Entry 8A8U (electron microscopy, 3.62 A resolution); this record covers chains B and C of the 7 polymer chains in the assembly.

# Chain B (and C)
Name: ATP-dependent Clp protease ATP-binding subunit ClpC1
Source organism: Mycobacterium tuberculosis
Notes: EC 3.4.-.-; chain C of this document is another copy of the same molecule, construct and numbering; everything in this record applies to it too
Reference sequence: P9WPC9 (CLPC1_MYCTU); residues 1-848 here = UniProt positions 1-848
Chain sequence (856 residues; row label = number of the first residue in the row):
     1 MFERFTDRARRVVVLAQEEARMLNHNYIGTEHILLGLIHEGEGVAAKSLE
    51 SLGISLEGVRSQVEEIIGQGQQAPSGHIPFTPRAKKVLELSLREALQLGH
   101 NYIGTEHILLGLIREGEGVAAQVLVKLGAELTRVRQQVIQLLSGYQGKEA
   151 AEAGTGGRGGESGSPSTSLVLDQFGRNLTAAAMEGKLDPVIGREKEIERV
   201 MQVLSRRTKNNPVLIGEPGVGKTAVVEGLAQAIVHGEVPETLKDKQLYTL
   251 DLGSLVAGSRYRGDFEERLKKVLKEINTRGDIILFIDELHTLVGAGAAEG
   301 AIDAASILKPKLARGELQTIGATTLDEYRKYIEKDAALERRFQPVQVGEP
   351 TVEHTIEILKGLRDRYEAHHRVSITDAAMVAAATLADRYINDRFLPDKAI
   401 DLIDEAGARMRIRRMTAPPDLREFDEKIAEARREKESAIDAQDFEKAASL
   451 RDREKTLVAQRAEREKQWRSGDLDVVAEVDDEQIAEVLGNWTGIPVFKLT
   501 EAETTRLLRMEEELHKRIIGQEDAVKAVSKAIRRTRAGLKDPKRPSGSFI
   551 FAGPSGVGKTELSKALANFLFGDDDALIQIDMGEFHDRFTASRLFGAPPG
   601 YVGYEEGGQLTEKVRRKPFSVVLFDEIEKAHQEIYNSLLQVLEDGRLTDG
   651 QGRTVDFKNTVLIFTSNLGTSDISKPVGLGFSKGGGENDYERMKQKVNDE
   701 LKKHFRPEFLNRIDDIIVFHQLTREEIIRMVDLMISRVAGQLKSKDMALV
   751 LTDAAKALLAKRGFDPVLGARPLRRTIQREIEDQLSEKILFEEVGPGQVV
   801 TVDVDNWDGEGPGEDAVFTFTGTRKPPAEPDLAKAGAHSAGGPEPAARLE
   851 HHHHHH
Unresolved in the structure: 1-167, 416-475, 669-689, 809-813, 822-856 (chain C: 1-167, 416-475, 671-690, 822-856)
Construct notes: expression tag (849-856)
Small-molecule neighbours:
  - ADP (adenosine-5'-diphosphate), molecule 1: Asp188, Pro189, Val190, Ile191, Arg193, Pro218, Gly219, Val220, Gly221, Lys222, Thr223, Ala224, His354, Ile358, Leu362, Pro396, Ile400
  - ADP, molecule 2: Arg314, Arg340, Arg341
  - ADP, molecule 3: Arg517, Ile518, Ile519, Ser555, Gly556, Val557, Gly558, Lys559, Thr560, Glu561, Lys564, Met730, Leu733, Met734, Arg771
Curated features (UniProtKB/Swiss-Prot):
  - binding site (ATP): Gly216 to Thr223, Gly553 to Thr560
What the authors report for this chain:
  - mutagenesis - F444A: increased catalytic activity (ATPase activity)
  - mutagenesis - F444A: unchanged catalytic activity on FITC-casein
  - mutagenesis - F444A: unchanged catalytic activity on GFPssra

# How chain B and chain C interact
Contacting residue pairs (143; chain B residue first):
  Glu198(B) - Ile412(C)
  Arg199(B) - Glu405(C)  salt bridge
  Arg199(B) - Asn490(C)  hydrogen bond (side chain-backbone)
  Arg199(B) - Trp491(C)
  Met201(B) - Ile412(C)
  Gln202(B) - Glu405(C)  hydrogen bond
  Gln202(B) - Ala408(C)
  Gln202(B) - Arg409(C)
  Gln202(B) - Ile412(C)
  Ser205(B) - His370(C)
  Ser205(B) - Ala408(C)
  Ser205(B) - Ile412(C)
  Arg206(B) - Asp401(C)  salt bridge
  Arg206(B) - Asp404(C)  salt bridge
  Arg206(B) - Glu405(C)  salt bridge
  Arg207(B) - Tyr366(C)
  Arg207(B) - His369(C)
  Arg207(B) - Asp404(C)  hydrogen bond (backbone-side chain)
  Thr208(B) - Tyr366(C)  hydrogen bond
  Thr208(B) - Asp404(C)  hydrogen bond (backbone-side chain)
  Lys209(B) - Arg393(C)
  Lys209(B) - Asp397(C)  salt bridge
  Lys209(B) - Asp401(C)  salt bridge
  Pro239(B) - Ile412(C)  hydrophobic
  Glu240(B) - Met415(C)
  Thr241(B) - Arg411(C)
  Tyr261(B) - Arg260(C)
  Arg262(B) - Val256(C)
  Arg262(B) - Ser259(C)  hydrogen bond
  Arg262(B) - Tyr261(C)  hydrogen bond (side chain-backbone)
  Arg262(B) - Arg262(C)
  Arg262(B) - Phe265(C)
  Arg262(B) - Glu266(C)  salt bridge
  Arg262(B) - Gly296(C)  hydrogen bond (side chain-backbone)
  Gly263(B) - Val256(C)
  Gly263(B) - Ala257(C)
  Gly263(B) - Gly258(C)  hydrogen bond (backbone-backbone)
  Gly263(B) - Ser259(C)
  Asp264(B) - Arg260(C)  salt bridge
  Glu266(B) - Ala257(C)
  Glu267(B) - Ala257(C)
  Glu267(B) - Gly258(C)
  Glu267(B) - Arg260(C)  salt bridge
  Lys270(B) - Gly253(C)
  Glu299(B) - Ala297(C)
  Glu299(B) - Ala298(C)
  Gly300(B) - Ala295(C)
  Gly300(B) - Gly296(C)
  Gly300(B) - Ala297(C)
  Ile302(B) - Leu252(C)  hydrophobic
  Ile302(B) - Val256(C)  hydrophobic
  Ser306(B) - Glu288(C)  hydrogen bond
  Ser306(B) - Thr291(C)
  Ile307(B) - Gly253(C)
  Lys309(B) - Glu288(C)
  Arg314(B) - Glu227(C)  salt bridge
  Leu325(B) - Arg616(C)
  Arg329(B) - Glu605(C)  hydrogen bond (side chain-backbone)
  Arg329(B) - Glu606(C)  hydrogen bond (side chain-backbone)
  Arg329(B) - Glu612(C)
  Arg329(B) - Gln651(C)
  Lys330(B) - Glu605(C)  hydrogen bond (side chain-backbone)
  Lys330(B) - Glu606(C)
  Glu333(B) - Arg615(C)  salt bridge
  Glu333(B) - Arg653(C)  salt bridge
  Lys334(B) - Gln651(C)  hydrogen bond
  Lys334(B) - Arg653(C)
  Asp335(B) - Glu327(C)
  Ala336(B) - Pro218(C)  hydrophobic
  Ala337(B) - Glu327(C)
  Glu339(B) - Arg393(C)  hydrogen bond (backbone-side chain)
  Arg340(B) - Pro218(C)
  Arg340(B) - Gly219(C)
  Arg340(B) - Arg393(C)  hydrogen bond (backbone-side chain)
  Arg340(B) - Asp397(C)  salt bridge
  Arg341(B) - Glu288(C)  salt bridge
  Phe342(B) - Arg393(C)  hydrogen bond (backbone-side chain)
  Gln343(B) - Asp401(C)
  Pro344(B) - Trp491(C)
  Thr504(B) - Leu790(C)  hydrogen bond (side chain-backbone)
  Leu508(B) - Phe791(C)  hydrophobic
  Lys530(B) - Asp783(C)
  Arg533(B) - Leu790(C)
  Arg534(B) - Gln778(C)  hydrogen bond (side chain-backbone)
  Arg534(B) - Glu782(C)
  Arg534(B) - Asp783(C)  salt bridge
  Arg534(B) - Ser786(C)
  Ala537(B) - Lys745(C)  hydrogen bond (backbone-side chain)
  Ala537(B) - Ser786(C)
  Gly538(B) - Gln741(C)  hydrogen bond (backbone-side chain)
  Leu539(B) - Gln741(C)
  Leu539(B) - Leu742(C)  hydrophobic
  Leu539(B) - Glu782(C)
  Leu539(B) - Ile789(C)  hydrophobic
  Lys540(B) - Arg737(C)  hydrogen bond (backbone-side chain)
  Asp541(B) - Arg737(C)  salt bridge
  Asp541(B) - Arg774(C)  salt bridge
  Pro542(B) - Arg737(C)
  Lys543(B) - Lys564(C)
  Arg544(B) - Arg774(C)
  Arg588(B) - His586(C)  hydrogen bond (side chain-backbone)
  Arg588(B) - Asp587(C)
  Phe589(B) - Phe589(C)  hydrophobic
  Pro598(B) - Phe589(C)
  Pro598(B) - Thr590(C)
  Pro598(B) - Ser592(C)
  Pro599(B) - Ser592(C)  hydrogen bond (backbone-side chain)
  Pro599(B) - Arg593(C)
  Pro599(B) - Val602(C)
  Gly600(B) - Ala597(C)
  Gly600(B) - Tyr601(C)
  Gly600(B) - Val602(C)  hydrogen bond (backbone-backbone)
  Tyr601(B) - Phe589(C)
  Tyr601(B) - Val602(C)
  Tyr604(B) - Val602(C)  hydrophobic
  Tyr604(B) - Gly603(C)
  Tyr604(B) - Glu606(C)
  Glu633(B) - His586(C)
  Asn636(B) - Gly583(C)
  Asn636(B) - Lys629(C)
  Ser637(B) - Gly583(C)
  Leu639(B) - Lys629(C)
  Gln640(B) - Asp581(C)
  Gln640(B) - Gly583(C)  hydrogen bond (side chain-backbone)
  Gln640(B) - Glu626(C)
  Glu643(B) - Arg771(C)
  Asp644(B) - Gln579(C)
  Arg646(B) - Gln579(C)
  Arg646(B) - Asp581(C)  salt bridge
  Leu647(B) - Glu584(C)
  Thr648(B) - Asp581(C)
  Thr648(B) - Glu584(C)
  Thr648(B) - Arg593(C)
  Asp649(B) - Arg593(C)  hydrogen bond (backbone-side chain)
  Gly650(B) - Arg593(C)
  Gln651(B) - Gln609(C)
  Gly652(B) - Gln609(C)
  Asn711(B) - Val767(C)
  Asn711(B) - Arg771(C)
  Asn711(B) - Pro772(C)
  Asn711(B) - Arg775(C)  hydrogen bond
  Ile713(B) - Arg775(C)  hydrogen bond (backbone-side chain)
  Asp714(B) - Arg775(C)
Also at the interface, not in a pair above, chain B (85 interface residues in all): Val203, Ala301, Pro310, Leu499, Ala591, Glu708, Leu710, Arg712
Also at the interface, not in a pair above, chain C (90 interface residues in all): Asp188, Thr223, Ser254, Arg365, Asp392, Ile400, Ser555, Arg588, Gly607, Asn667, Leu785, Glu787, Glu792

# Summary
85 residues of chain B and 90 residues of chain C are in contact; the contacts include 29 hydrogen bonds and
18 salt bridges. Polar pairs include Arg199(B)-Glu405(C), Arg206(B)-Asp401(C) and Arg206(B)-Asp404(C). From
the paper: F444A of chain B increases catalytic activity (ATPase activity); F444A of chain B leaves catalytic
activity on FITC-casein unchanged.
Chain B and chain C are both ATP-dependent Clp protease ATP-binding subunit ClpC1 (Mycobacterium
tuberculosis); the structure, Mycobacterium tuberculosis ClpC1 hexamer structure, was determined by electron
microscopy (same publication as 8A8V and 8A8W).
